PDB entry 7LCG | electron microscopy, 2.42 A resolution | chains D and F of the 6 polymer chains in the assembly

[Chain D (and F)]
Name: Membrane protein M
Organism: Usutu virus
Notes: chain F of this document is another copy of the same molecule, construct and numbering; everything in this record applies to it too
UniProt: A0A0H3U5P6 (A0A0H3U5P6_USUV); residues 1-75 here correspond to UniProt positions 219-293 (UniProt number = residue number + 218)
Sequence (75 residues; row label = number of the first residue in the row):
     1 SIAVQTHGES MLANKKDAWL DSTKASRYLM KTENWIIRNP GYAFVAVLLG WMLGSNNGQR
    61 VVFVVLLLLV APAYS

[How chain D and chain F interact]
Residue-residue contacts (35):
  Ser1(D) with Ala3(F); Met30(F)
  Ala3(D) with Ala3(F), hydrophobic
  Val4(D) with Val4(F), hydrophobic; Lys31(F)
  Gln5(D) with Met30(F)
  Tyr28(D) with Tyr74(F); Ser75(F)
  Met30(D) with Ser1(F); Gln5(F)
  Thr32(D) with Tyr74(F), hydrogen bond
  Leu53(D) with Gln59(F)
  Gly54(D) with Gln59(F)
  Ser55(D) with Ser55(F), hydrogen bond; Gln59(F), hydrogen bond
  Gln59(D) with Leu53(F); Ser55(F), hydrogen bond; Gln59(F), hydrogen bond; Phe63(F)
  Val62(D) with Phe63(F), hydrophobic
  Phe63(D) with Gln59(F); Val62(F), hydrophobic; Phe63(F), hydrophobic
  Leu66(D) with Leu66(F), hydrophobic; Val70(F), hydrophobic
  Leu67(D) with Leu66(F), hydrophobic
  Leu69(D) with Tyr74(F), hydrogen bond (backbone-side chain)
  Val70(D) with Leu69(F), hydrophobic; Val70(F), hydrophobic
  Ala73(D) with Ala73(F), hydrophobic
  Tyr74(D) with Tyr28(F); Thr32(F); Leu69(F), hydrogen bond (side chain-backbone); Ala73(F)
  Ser75(D) with Tyr28(F)
Other interface residues (no listed pair), chain D (23 interface residues in all): Lys31, Asn34, Pro72
Other interface residues (no listed pair), chain F (20 interface residues in all): Leu67

[Overview]
23 residues of chain D and 20 residues of chain F are in contact, with 7 hydrogen bonds. Among the polar pairs
are Thr32(D)-Tyr74(F), Ser55(D)-Ser55(F) and Ser55(D)-Gln59(F).
Chain D and chain F are both Membrane protein M (Usutu virus); the structure, The mature Usutu SAAR-1776,
Model A, was determined by electron microscopy (same publication as 7LCH).
